4APE - chain A; structure by X-ray diffraction, 2.10 A resolution.

== Chain A ==
Name: Endothiapepsin
From: Cryphonectria parasitica
Notes: EC 3.4.23.10
UniProt: P11838 (CARP_CRYPA); the construct lacks a stretch of the UniProt sequence and is renumbered around it, so the offset changes along the chain: -2 to 63 = UniProt 90-155; 64-80 = UniProt 157-173; 81-134 = UniProt 175-228; 135-159 = UniProt 230-254; 8 more segments
Chain sequence (330 residues; numbered -2 to 326 plus 10 insertion-coded residues; 9 numbers in that range are skipped by the numbering (no residue carries them; nothing is unmodelled there); the number before each row is that of its first residue; a row labelled like 282A-282B holds insertion residues (282A, then the next letters in order); numbers below 1 keep their minus sign (Ser-2 is residue -2)):
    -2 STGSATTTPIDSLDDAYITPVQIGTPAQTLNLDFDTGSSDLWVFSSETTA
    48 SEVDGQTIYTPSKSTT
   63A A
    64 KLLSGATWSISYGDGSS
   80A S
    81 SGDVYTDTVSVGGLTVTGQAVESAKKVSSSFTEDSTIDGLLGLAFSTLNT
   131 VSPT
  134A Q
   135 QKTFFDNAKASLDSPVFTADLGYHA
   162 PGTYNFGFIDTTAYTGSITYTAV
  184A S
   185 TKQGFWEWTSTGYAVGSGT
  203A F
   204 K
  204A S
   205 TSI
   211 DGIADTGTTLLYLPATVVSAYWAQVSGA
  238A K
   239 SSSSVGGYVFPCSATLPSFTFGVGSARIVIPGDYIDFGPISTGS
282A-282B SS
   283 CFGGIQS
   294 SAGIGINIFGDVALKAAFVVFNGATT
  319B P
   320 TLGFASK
Disulfides: Cys250-Cys283
Swiss-Prot annotation at these positions:
  - active site: Asp32, Ser194

== In short ==
From UniProt: active-site residues Asp32 and Ser194.
Chain A is Endothiapepsin (Cryphonectria parasitica); the structure, The active site of aspartic proteinases,
was determined by X-ray diffraction (same publication as 1ER8, 3ER3, 4ER1 and 4ER2).
